8ETV - chains C and J of the 8 polymer chains in the assembly; structure by electron microscopy, 3.16 A resolution.

== Chain C ==
Name: Histone H2A type 1
From: Xenopus laevis
Reference sequence: Q6AZJ8 (Q6AZJ8_XENLA); residue numbers follow UniProt; this construct covers 1-130
Amino-acid sequence (130 residues; row label = number of the first residue in the row):
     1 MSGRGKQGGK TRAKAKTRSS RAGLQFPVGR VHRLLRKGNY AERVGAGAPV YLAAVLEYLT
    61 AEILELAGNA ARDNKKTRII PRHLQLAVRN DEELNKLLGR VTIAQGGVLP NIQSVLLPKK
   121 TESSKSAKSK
Unresolved in the structure: 1-15, 121-130

== Chain J ==
Molecule: 227-nt DNA strand
Sequence (227 nucleotides; row label = number of the first residue in the row; numbers below 1 keep their minus sign (DT-153 is residue -153)):
  -153 TCGGTACCCG GGGATCCTCT AGAGTGGGAG CTCGGAACAC TATCCGACTG GCACCGGCAA
   -93 GGTCGCTGTT CAATACATGC ACAGGATGTA TATATCTGAC ACGTGCCTGG AGACTAGGGA
   -33 GTAATCCCCT TGGCGGTTAA AACGCGGGGG ACAGCGCGTA CGTGCGTTTA AGCGGTGCTA
    27 GAGCTGTCTA CGACCAATTG AGCGGCCTCG GCACCGGGAT TCTCCAG
Unresolved in the structure: -153 to -38, 73

== Interface between chain C and chain J ==
Pairs across the interface (14):
  Arg30(C) - DG48(J)  hydrogen bond to the phosphate
  Arg30(C) - DC49(J)  salt bridge to the phosphate
  Arg43(C) - DA39(J)  phosphate contact
  Val44(C) - DG38(J)  sugar contact
  Val44(C) - DA39(J)  hydrogen bond to the phosphate
  Gly45(C) - DG38(J)  phosphate contact
  Ala46(C) - DG38(J)  phosphate contact
  Lys76(C) - DC58(J)  phosphate contact
  Lys76(C) - DA59(J)  phosphate contact
  Thr77(C) - DG57(J)  hydrogen bond to the phosphate
  Thr77(C) - DC58(J)  hydrogen bond to the phosphate
  Arg78(C) - DG57(J)  phosphate contact
  Arg78(C) - DC58(J)  hydrogen bond to the phosphate
  Lys120(C) - DC70(J)  salt bridge to the phosphate
Also at the interface, not in a pair above, chain C (12 interface residues in all): Arg36, Glu42, Ile80

== Summary ==
12 residues of chain C and 8 residues of chain J are in contact, with 5 hydrogen bonds and 2 salt bridges.
Polar contacts include Arg30(C)-DG48(J), Val44(C)-DA39(J) and Thr77(C)-DG57(J).
Here chain C is Histone H2A type 1 (Xenopus laevis) and chain J is a 227-nt DNA strand. Entry 8ETV (Class2 of
the INO80-Hexasome complex) was determined by electron microscopy, deposited together with 8ETS, 8ETT, 8ETU,
8ETW, 8EU9, 8EUE, 8EUF and 8EUJ.
